PDB entry 5HD5 | X-ray diffraction, 1.60 A resolution | chain A

Chain A:
Molecule: Photoactive yellow protein
Source organism: Halorhodospira halophila
UniProtKB: P16113 (PYP_HALHA); residues 1-125 here = UniProt positions 1-125
Chain sequence (125 residues; each row starts with the number of its first residue):
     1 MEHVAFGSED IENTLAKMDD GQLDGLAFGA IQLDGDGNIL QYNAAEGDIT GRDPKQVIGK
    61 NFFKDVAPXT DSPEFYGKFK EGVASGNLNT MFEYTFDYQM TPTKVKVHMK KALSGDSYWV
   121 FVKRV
Modified / non-standard residues: 60F ((2R)-2-azanyl-3-[(E)-3-(4-hydroxyphenyl)prop-2-enoyl]sulfanyl-propanoic acid) at position 69
Sequence notes: conflict 60F_69 (Cys in P16113)

Overview:
Chain A is Photoactive yellow protein (Halorhodospira halophila); the structure, Femtosecond Structural
Dynamics Drives the Trans/Cis Isomerization in Photoactive Yellow Protein: 200 ns time delay photo-activated
..., was determined by X-ray diffraction (same publication as 5HDC, 5HDD, 5HDS and 5HD3).
